Entry 3S1R (X-ray diffraction, 3.20 A resolution); this record covers chains B and J of the 12 polymer chains in the assembly.

# Chain B
Name: DNA-directed RNA polymerase II subunit RPB2
From: Saccharomyces cerevisiae
Notes: EC 2.7.7.6
UniProt: P08518 (RPB2_YEAST); residues 1-1224 here = UniProt positions 1-1224
Sequence (1224 residues; each row starts with the number of its first residue):
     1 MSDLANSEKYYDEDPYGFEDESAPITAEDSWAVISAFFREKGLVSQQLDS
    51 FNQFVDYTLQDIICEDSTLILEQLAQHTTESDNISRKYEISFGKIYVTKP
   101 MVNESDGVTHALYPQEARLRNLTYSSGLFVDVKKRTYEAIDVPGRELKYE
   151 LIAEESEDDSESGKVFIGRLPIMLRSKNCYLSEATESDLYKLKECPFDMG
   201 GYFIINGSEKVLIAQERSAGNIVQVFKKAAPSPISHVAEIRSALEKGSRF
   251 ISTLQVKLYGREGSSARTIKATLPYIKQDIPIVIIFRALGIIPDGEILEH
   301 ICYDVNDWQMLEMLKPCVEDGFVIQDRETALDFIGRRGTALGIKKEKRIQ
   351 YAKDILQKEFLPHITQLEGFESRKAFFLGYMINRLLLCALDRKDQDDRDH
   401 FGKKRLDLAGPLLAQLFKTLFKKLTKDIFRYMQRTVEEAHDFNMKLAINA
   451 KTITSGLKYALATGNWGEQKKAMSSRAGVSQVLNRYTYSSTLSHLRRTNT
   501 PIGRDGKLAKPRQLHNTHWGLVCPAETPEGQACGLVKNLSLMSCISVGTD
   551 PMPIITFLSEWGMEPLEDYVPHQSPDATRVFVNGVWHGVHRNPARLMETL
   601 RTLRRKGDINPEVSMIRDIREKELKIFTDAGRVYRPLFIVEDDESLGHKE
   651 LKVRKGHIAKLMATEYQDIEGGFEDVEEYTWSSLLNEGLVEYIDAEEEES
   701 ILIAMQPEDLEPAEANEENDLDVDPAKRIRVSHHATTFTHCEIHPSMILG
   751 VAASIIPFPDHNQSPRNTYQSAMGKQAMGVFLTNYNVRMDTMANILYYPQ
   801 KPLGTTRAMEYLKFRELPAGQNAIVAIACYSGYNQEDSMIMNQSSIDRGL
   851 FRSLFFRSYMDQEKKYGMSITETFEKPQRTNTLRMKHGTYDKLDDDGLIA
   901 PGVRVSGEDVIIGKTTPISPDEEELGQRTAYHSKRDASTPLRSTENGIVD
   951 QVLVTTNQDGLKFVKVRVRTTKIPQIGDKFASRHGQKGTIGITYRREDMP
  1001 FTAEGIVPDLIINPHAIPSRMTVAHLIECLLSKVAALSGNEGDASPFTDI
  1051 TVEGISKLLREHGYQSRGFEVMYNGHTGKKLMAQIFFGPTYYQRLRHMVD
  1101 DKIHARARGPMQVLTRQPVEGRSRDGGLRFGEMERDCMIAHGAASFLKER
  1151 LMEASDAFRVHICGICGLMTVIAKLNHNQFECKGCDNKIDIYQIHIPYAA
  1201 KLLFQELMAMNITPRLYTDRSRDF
Unresolved in the structure: 1-19, 71-88, 142-163, 336-344, 438-445, 503-508, 669-677, 716-721, 920-932
Bound ions: Zn2+: Cys-1163, Cys-1166, Cys-1182, Cys-1185
Residues lining bound ligands: GTP (guanosine-5'-triphosphate): Glu-529, Arg-766, Tyr-769, Ser-1019, Arg-1020

# Chain J
Name: DNA-directed RNA polymerases I, II, and III subunit RPABC5
From: Saccharomyces cerevisiae
UniProt: P22139 (RPAB5_YEAST); residues 1-70 here = UniProt positions 1-70
Sequence (70 residues; each row starts with the number of its first residue):
     1 MIVPVRCFSCGKVVGDKWESYLNLLQEDELDEGTALSRLGLKRYCCRRMI
    51 LTHVDLIEKFLRYNPLEKRD
Unresolved in the structure: 66-70
Bound ions: Zn2+: Cys-7, Cys-10, Cys-45, Cys-46
UniProt features mapped onto this chain:
  - binding site (Zn(2+)): Cys-7, Cys-10, Cys-45, Cys-46
  - cross-link: Lys-59 (Glycyl lysine isopeptide (Lys-Gly) (interchain with G-Cter in ubiquitin))

# Chain B / chain J interface
Pairs across the interface (69):
  Glu-186(B) / Arg-62(J)  salt bridge
  Tyr-190(B) / Lys-59(J)
  Tyr-190(B) / Arg-62(J)
  Tyr-190(B) / Tyr-63(J)
  Lys-193(B) / Pro-65(J)
  Cys-195(B) / Tyr-63(J)
  Pro-196(B) / Tyr-63(J)
  Phe-197(B) / Lys-59(J)
  Val-780(B) / Met-1(J)  hydrophobic
  Val-780(B) / Phe-60(J)  hydrophobic
  Thr-783(B) / Lys-59(J)
  Thr-783(B) / Phe-60(J)
  Thr-783(B) / Tyr-63(J)
  Asn-784(B) / Tyr-63(J)  hydrogen bond (backbone-side chain)
  Tyr-785(B) / Phe-60(J)  hydrophobic
  Tyr-797(B) / Met-1(J)
  Tyr-798(B) / Met-1(J)
  Tyr-798(B) / Ile-2(J)
  Tyr-798(B) / Pro-4(J)  hydrophobic
  Pro-799(B) / Met-1(J)
  Pro-799(B) / Leu-56(J)  hydrophobic
  Gln-800(B) / Arg-48(J)
  Gln-800(B) / Thr-52(J)
  Lys-801(B) / Leu-51(J)  hydrogen bond (side chain-backbone)
  Lys-801(B) / Thr-52(J)  hydrogen bond (backbone-backbone)
  Lys-801(B) / Val-54(J)
  Leu-803(B) / Leu-51(J)  hydrophobic
  Leu-803(B) / Thr-52(J)
  Arg-815(B) / Val-54(J)
  Glu-816(B) / Val-54(J)
  Glu-816(B) / Leu-56(J)
  Glu-816(B) / Lys-59(J)
  Pro-818(B) / Val-54(J)  hydrophobic
  Asn-822(B) / Arg-48(J)  hydrogen bond (backbone-side chain)
  Asn-822(B) / Thr-52(J)
  Ile-824(B) / Ser-9(J)
  Ile-824(B) / Tyr-44(J)  hydrophobic
  Ile-824(B) / Cys-45(J)  hydrophobic
  Ile-824(B) / Arg-48(J)
  Asn-842(B) / Ser-9(J)
  Ser-845(B) / Phe-8(J)  hydrogen bond (side chain-backbone)
  Ser-845(B) / Ser-9(J)
  Arg-848(B) / Cys-7(J)
  Arg-848(B) / Phe-8(J)  hydrogen bond (side chain-backbone)
  Arg-848(B) / Ser-9(J)
  Arg-848(B) / Cys-10(J)
  Arg-848(B) / Gly-11(J)
  Gly-849(B) / Phe-8(J)
  Leu-850(B) / Phe-8(J)
  Arg-996(B) / Ser-9(J)
  Arg-996(B) / Cys-10(J)
  Ile-1006(B) / Arg-43(J)
  Ile-1006(B) / Tyr-44(J)  hydrophobic
  Val-1007(B) / Ser-9(J)
  Asp-1009(B) / Ser-9(J)  hydrogen bond
  Asp-1009(B) / Arg-48(J)  salt bridge
  Lys-1033(B) / Tyr-44(J)
  Ala-1035(B) / Leu-51(J)
  Ala-1036(B) / Tyr-44(J)  hydrophobic
  Ala-1036(B) / Arg-47(J)
  Leu-1037(B) / Tyr-44(J)  hydrophobic
  Leu-1037(B) / Arg-47(J)  hydrogen bond (backbone-side chain)
  Ser-1038(B) / Gly-33(J)
  Gly-1039(B) / Glu-32(J)
  Gly-1039(B) / Gly-33(J)
  Gly-1039(B) / Leu-51(J)
  Tyr-1064(B) / Tyr-44(J)
  Glu-1070(B) / Tyr-44(J)  hydrogen bond
  Phe-1087(B) / Tyr-44(J)
Also at the interface, not in a pair above, chain B (49 interface residues in all): Ser-187, Glu-194, Leu-796, Leu-817, Gln-821, Ala-823, Glu-1004, Asn-1040, Gly-1088, Pro-1089
Also at the interface, not in a pair above, chain J (28 interface residues in all): Asp-31, Leu-36, Met-49, His-53

# Summary
Chain B and chain J form an interface of 49 and 28 residues respectively; the contacts include 9 hydrogen
bonds and 2 salt bridges. Polar pairs include Glu-186(B)/Arg-62(J), Asp-1009(B)/Arg-48(J) and
Asn-784(B)/Tyr-63(J). Bound to chain B: GTP. From UniProt: 4 Zn2+-binding residues on chain J.
Chain B is DNA-directed RNA polymerase II subunit RPB2 and chain J is DNA-directed RNA polymerases I, II, and
III subunit RPABC5, both from Saccharomyces cerevisiae; the structure, RNA Polymerase II Initiation Complex
with a 5-nt 3'-deoxy RNA soaked with GTP, was determined by X-ray diffraction, deposited together with 3RZD,
3RZO, 3S14, 3S15, 3S16, 3S17 and 5 further entries.
